4J4E - chains A and C of the 3 polymer chains in the assembly; structure by X-ray diffraction, 2.40 A resolution.

# Chain A (and C)
Molecule: Cyanovirin-N
Source organism: Nostoc ellipsosporum
Notes: chain C of this document is another copy of the same molecule, construct and numbering; everything in this record applies to it too
UniProt: P81180 (CVN_NOSEL); numbering as in UniProt (aligned over 1-101)
Amino-acid sequence (101 residues; row label = number of the first residue in the row):
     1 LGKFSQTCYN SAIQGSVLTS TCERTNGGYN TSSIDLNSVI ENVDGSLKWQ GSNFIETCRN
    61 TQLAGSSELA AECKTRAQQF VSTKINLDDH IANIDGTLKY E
Sequence notes: engineered mutation Gly-51 (Pro in P81180)
Disulfides: Cys-8/Cys-22, Cys-58/Cys-73
Swiss-Prot annotation at these positions:
  - mutagenesis: Asn-30 (N30A/Q/V: Prevents N-glycosylation upon overexpression in yeast without changing anti-HIV activity), Ser-52 (S52P: Protein is exclusively dimeric and has moderate anti-HIV activity)

# Interface between chain A and chain C
Pairs across the interface (102; chain A residue first):
  Leu-1(A) with Ser-46(C)
  Arg-59(A) with Phe-80(C)
  Ala-64(A) with Lys-84(C)
  Ser-67(A) with Asn-86(C), hydrogen bond; Leu-87(C), hydrogen bond (backbone-backbone); Asp-88(C), hydrogen bond
  Glu-68(A) with Ile-85(C)
  Leu-69(A) with Thr-83(C); Lys-84(C); Ile-85(C), hydrogen bond (backbone-backbone); Leu-87(C), hydrophobic
  Ala-70(A) with Thr-83(C); Lys-84(C)
  Ala-71(A) with Ser-82(C); Thr-83(C), hydrogen bond (backbone-backbone)
  Glu-72(A) with Phe-80(C); Val-81(C); Ser-82(C)
  Cys-73(A) with Gln-79(C); Phe-80(C); Val-81(C), hydrogen bond (backbone-backbone); Thr-83(C)
  Lys-74(A) with Gln-78(C); Gln-79(C); Phe-80(C)
  Thr-75(A) with Ala-77(C); Gln-78(C), hydrogen bond (backbone-side chain); Gln-79(C), hydrogen bond (side chain-backbone)
  Arg-76(A) with Gln-78(C)
  Ala-77(A) with Thr-75(C); Gln-78(C)
  Gln-78(A) with Lys-74(C); Thr-75(C), hydrogen bond (side chain-backbone); Arg-76(C); Ala-77(C)
  Gln-79(A) with Cys-73(C); Lys-74(C); Thr-75(C), hydrogen bond (backbone-backbone)
  Phe-80(A) with Arg-59(C); Glu-72(C); Cys-73(C); Lys-74(C)
  Val-81(A) with Gly-45(C); Ala-71(C); Glu-72(C); Cys-73(C), hydrogen bond (backbone-backbone)
  Ser-82(A) with Ala-71(C)
  Thr-83(A) with Gly-45(C); Ser-46(C); Leu-47(C), hydrogen bond (side chain-backbone); Ala-70(C); Ala-71(C), hydrogen bond (backbone-backbone); Cys-73(C)
  Lys-84(A) with Leu-69(C)
  Ile-85(A) with Leu-47(C), hydrophobic; Lys-48(C); Trp-49(C); Glu-68(C); Leu-69(C), hydrogen bond (backbone-backbone)
  Asn-86(A) with Trp-49(C); Ser-67(C), hydrogen bond
  Leu-87(A) with Leu-36(C), hydrophobic; Ile-40(C), hydrophobic; Ser-67(C), hydrogen bond (backbone-backbone)
  Asp-88(A) with Leu-1(C); Gly-2(C); Lys-3(C), hydrogen bond (backbone-backbone); Phe-4(C), hydrogen bond (side chain-backbone); Ser-5(C), hydrogen bond; Ser-67(C), hydrogen bond
  Asp-89(A) with Leu-1(C); Trp-49(C)
  His-90(A) with Trp-49(C)
  Ile-91(A) with Gly-2(C); Lys-3(C), hydrogen bond (backbone-backbone); Phe-4(C), hydrogen bond (backbone-backbone); Leu-18(C), hydrophobic; Ile-34(C), hydrophobic; Leu-36(C), hydrophobic
  Ala-92(A) with Gly-2(C); Phe-4(C)
  Asn-93(A) with Phe-4(C); Thr-7(C), hydrogen bond (side chain-backbone); Cys-22(C); Glu-23(C), hydrogen bond (side chain-backbone)
  Asp-95(A) with Arg-24(C), salt bridge; Thr-25(C), hydrogen bond
  Gly-96(A) with Cys-22(C); Glu-23(C); Arg-24(C); Asn-30(C), hydrogen bond (backbone-side chain); Ser-32(C)
  Thr-97(A) with Ser-32(C)
  Leu-98(A) with Phe-4(C), hydrophobic; Leu-18(C), hydrophobic; Cys-22(C), hydrophobic; Ser-32(C), hydrogen bond (backbone-side chain)
  Lys-99(A) with Ile-34(C)
  Tyr-100(A) with Val-39(C), hydrophobic; Trp-49(C), hydrophobic
  Glu-101(A) with Leu-1(C); Gly-2(C), hydrogen bond (side chain-backbone)
Interface residues without a listed pair, chain A (39 interface residues in all): Thr-57, Cys-58
Interface residues without a listed pair, chain C (52 interface residues in all): Ile-13, Ser-20, Asn-26, Asp-44, Gln-50, Thr-57, Ala-64

# In short
The interface between chain A and chain C involves 39 residues on one side and 52 on the other, with 28
hydrogen bonds and 1 salt bridge. Polar pairs include Asp-95(A)/Arg-24(C), Ser-67(A)/Asn-86(C) and
Ser-67(A)/Asp-88(C). Curated annotation (UniProt) lists 2 mutagenesis sites on chain A.
Chain A and chain C are both Cyanovirin-N (Nostoc ellipsosporum); the structure, Structure of P51G
Cyanovirin-N swapped trimer in the P212121 space group, was determined by X-ray diffraction, deposited
together with 4J4C, 4J4D, 4J4F and 4J4G.
